9LIU - chains E and J of the 12 polymer chains in the assembly; structure by electron microscopy, 2.70 A resolution.

# Chain E
Name: Histone H3
From: Xenopus laevis
Reference sequence: A0A310TTQ1 (A0A310TTQ1_XENLA); residues 1-135 here correspond to UniProt positions 2-136 (UniProt number = residue number + 1)
Sequence (135 residues; numbered 1 to 135; the number before each row is that of its first residue):
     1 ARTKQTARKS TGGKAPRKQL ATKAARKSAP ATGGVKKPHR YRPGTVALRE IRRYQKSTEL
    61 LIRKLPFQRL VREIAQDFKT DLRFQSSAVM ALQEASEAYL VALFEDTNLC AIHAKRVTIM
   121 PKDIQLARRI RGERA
Disordered / not traced: 1-39, 135

# Chain J
Molecule: 146-nt DNA strand
From: Escherichia coli K-12
Sequence (146 nucleotides; each row starts with the number of its first residue):
     1 ATCGGATGTA TATATCTGAC ACGTGCCTGG AGACTAGGGA GTAATCCCCT TGGCGGTTAA
    61 AACGCGGGGG ACAGCGCGTA CGTGCGTTTA AGCGGTGCTA GAGCTGTCTA CGACCAATTG
   121 AGCGGCCTCG GCACCGGGAT TCTCGA

# Interface between chain E and chain J
Residue-residue contacts - 25 pairs, chain E then chain J:
  Arg-40(E) with DG82(J), base contact; DT83(J), hydrogen bond to the base; DG84(J), hydrogen bond to the sugar
  Tyr-41(E) with DT7(J), sugar contact; DG8(J), sugar contact; DT83(J), sugar contact; DG84(J), hydrogen bond to the phosphate
  Arg-42(E) with DT83(J), phosphate contact
  Pro-43(E) with DG82(J), phosphate contact; DT83(J), phosphate contact
  Gly-44(E) with DG82(J), hydrogen bond to the phosphate; DT83(J), hydrogen bond to the phosphate
  Thr-45(E) with DT83(J), phosphate contact
  Val-46(E) with DT83(J), hydrogen bond to the phosphate
  Ala-47(E) with DT83(J), phosphate contact
  Arg-49(E) with DG8(J), hydrogen bond to the phosphate; DT9(J), salt bridge to the phosphate
  Arg-53(E) with DT9(J), salt bridge to the phosphate
  Arg-63(E) with DA91(J), phosphate contact; DG92(J), salt bridge to the phosphate
  Lys-64(E) with DG92(J), hydrogen bond to the phosphate
  Leu-65(E) with DA91(J), sugar contact; DG92(J), hydrogen bond to the phosphate
  Pro-66(E) with DA91(J), phosphate contact
  Arg-69(E) with DA91(J), salt bridge to the phosphate
Also at the interface, not in a pair above, chain E (17 interface residues in all): Lys-56, Arg-83
Also at the interface, not in a pair above, chain J (10 interface residues in all): DA10, DG101

# Overview
The interface between chain E and chain J involves 17 residues on one side and 10 on the other; the contacts
include 9 hydrogen bonds and 4 salt bridges. Among the polar pairs are Arg-40(E)/DT83(J), Arg-40(E)/DG84(J)
and Tyr-41(E)/DG84(J).
Here chain E is Histone H3 (Xenopus laevis) and chain J is a 146-nt DNA strand (Escherichia coli K-12). Entry
9LIU (Structure of isw1-nucleosome double-bound complex in ATP-ATP state) was determined by electron
microscopy, deposited together with 9JNT, 9JNU, 9JNV, 9JO2, 9JO5 and 9LJ2.
